PDB entry 7XUI | electron microscopy, 3.61 A resolution | chains I and J of the 8 polymer chains in the assembly

[Chain I]
Protein: DNA-directed RNA polymerase subunit beta
Organism: Escherichia coli K-12
Notes: EC 2.7.7.6
UniProt: P0A8V2 (RPOB_ECOLI); numbering as in UniProt (aligned over 1-1342)
Chain sequence (1342 residues; numbered 1 to 1342; the number before each row is that of its first residue):
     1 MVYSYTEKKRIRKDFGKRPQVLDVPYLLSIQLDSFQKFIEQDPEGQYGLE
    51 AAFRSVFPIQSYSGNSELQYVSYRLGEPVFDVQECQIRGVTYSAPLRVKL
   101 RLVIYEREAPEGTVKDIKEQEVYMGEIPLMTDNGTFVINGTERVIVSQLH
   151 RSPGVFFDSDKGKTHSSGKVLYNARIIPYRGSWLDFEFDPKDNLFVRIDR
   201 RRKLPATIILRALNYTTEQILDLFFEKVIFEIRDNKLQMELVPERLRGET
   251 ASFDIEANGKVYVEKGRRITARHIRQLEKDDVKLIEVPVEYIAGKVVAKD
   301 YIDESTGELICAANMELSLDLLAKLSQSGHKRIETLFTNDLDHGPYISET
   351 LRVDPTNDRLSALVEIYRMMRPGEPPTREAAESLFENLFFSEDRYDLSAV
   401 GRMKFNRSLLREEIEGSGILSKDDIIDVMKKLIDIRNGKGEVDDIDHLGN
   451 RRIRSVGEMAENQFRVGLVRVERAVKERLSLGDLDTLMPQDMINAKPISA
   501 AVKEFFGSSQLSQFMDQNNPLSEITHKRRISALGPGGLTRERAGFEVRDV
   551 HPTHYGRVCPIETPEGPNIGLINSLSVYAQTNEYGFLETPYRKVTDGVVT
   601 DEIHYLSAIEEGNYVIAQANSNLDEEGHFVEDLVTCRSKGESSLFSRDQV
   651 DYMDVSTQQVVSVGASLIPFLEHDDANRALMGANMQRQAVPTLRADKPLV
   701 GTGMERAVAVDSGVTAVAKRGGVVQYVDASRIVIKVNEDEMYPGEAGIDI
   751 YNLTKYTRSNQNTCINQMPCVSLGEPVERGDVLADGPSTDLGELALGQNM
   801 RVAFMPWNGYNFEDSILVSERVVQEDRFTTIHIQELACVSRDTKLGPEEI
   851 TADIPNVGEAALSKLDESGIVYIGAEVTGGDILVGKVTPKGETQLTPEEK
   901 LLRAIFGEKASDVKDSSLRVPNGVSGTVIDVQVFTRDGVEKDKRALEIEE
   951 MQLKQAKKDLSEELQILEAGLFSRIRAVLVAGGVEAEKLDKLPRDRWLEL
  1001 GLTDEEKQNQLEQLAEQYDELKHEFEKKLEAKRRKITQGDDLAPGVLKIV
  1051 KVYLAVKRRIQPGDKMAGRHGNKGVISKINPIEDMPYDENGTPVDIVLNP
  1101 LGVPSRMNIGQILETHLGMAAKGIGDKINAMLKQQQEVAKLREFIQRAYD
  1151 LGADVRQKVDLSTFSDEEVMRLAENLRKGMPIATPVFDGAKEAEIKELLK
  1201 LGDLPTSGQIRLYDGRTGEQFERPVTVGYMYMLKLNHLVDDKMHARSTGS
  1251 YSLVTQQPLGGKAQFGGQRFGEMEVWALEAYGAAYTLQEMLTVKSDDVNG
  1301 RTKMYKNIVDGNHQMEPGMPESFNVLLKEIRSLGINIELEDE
Disordered / not traced: 1
Curated features (UniProtKB/Swiss-Prot):
  - modified residue (N6-acetyllysine): Lys1022, Lys1200
  - mutagenesis: Ile561 (I561S: Resistant to antibiotics salinamide A and B), Ile569 (I569S: Resistant to antibiotics salinamide A and B), Ala665 (A665E: Resistant to antibiotics salinamide A and B), Asp675 (D675A/G: Resistant to antibiotics salinamide A and B), Asn677 (N677H/K: Resistant to antibiotics salinamide A and B), Leu680 (L680M: Resistant to antibiotics salinamide A and B), Glu813 (E813K: Disrupts the enzyme's active center)

[Chain J]
Protein: DNA-directed RNA polymerase subunit beta'
Organism: Escherichia coli K-12
Notes: EC 2.7.7.6
UniProt: P0A8T7 (RPOC_ECOLI); numbering as in UniProt (aligned over 1-1407)
Chain sequence (1430 residues; each row starts with the number of its first residue):
     1 VKDLLKFLKAQTKTEEFDAIKIALASPDMIRSWSFGEVKKPETINYRTFK
    51 PERDGLFCARIFGPVKDYECLCGKYKRLKHRGVICEKCGVEVTQTKVRRE
   101 RMGHIELASPTAHIWFLKSLPSRIGLLLDMPLRDIERVLYFESYVVIEGG
   151 MTNLERQQILTEEQYLDALEEFGDEFDAKMGAEAIQALLKSMDLEQECEQ
   201 LREELNETNSETKRKKLTKRIKLLEAFVQSGNKPEWMILTVLPVLPPDLR
   251 PLVPLDGGRFATSDLNDLYRRVINRNNRLKRLLDLAAPDIIVRNEKRMLQ
   301 EAVDALLDNGRRGRAITGSNKRPLKSLADMIKGKQGRFRQNLLGKRVDYS
   351 GRSVITVGPYLRLHQCGLPKKMALELFKPFIYGKLELRGLATTIKAAKKM
   401 VEREEAVVWDILDEVIREHPVLLNRAPTLHRLGIQAFEPVLIEGKAIQLH
   451 PLVCAAYNADFDGDQMAVHVPLTLEAQLEARALMMSTNNILSPANGEPII
   501 VPSQDVVLGLYYMTRDCVNAKGEGMVLTGPKEAERLYRSGLASLHARVKV
   551 RITEYEKDANGELVAKTSLKDTTVGRAILWMIVPKGLPYSIVNQALGKKA
   601 ISKMLNTCYRILGLKPTVIFADQIMYTGFAYAARSGASVGIDDMVIPEKK
   651 HEIISEAEAEVAEIQEQFQSGLVTAGERYNKVIDIWAAANDRVSKAMMDN
   701 LQTETVINRDGQEEKQVSFNSIYMMADSGARGSAAQIRQLAGMRGLMAKP
   751 DGSIIETPITANFREGLNVLQYFISTHGARKGLADTALKTANSGYLTRRL
   801 VDVAQDLVVTEDDCGTHEGIMMTPVIEGGDVKEPLRDRVLGRVTAEDVLK
   851 PGTADILVPRNTLLHEQWCDLLEENSVDAVKVRSVVSCDTDFGVCAHCYG
   901 RDLARGHIINKGEAIGVIAAQSIGEPGTQLTMRTFHIGGAASRAAAESSI
   951 QVKNKGSIKLSNVKSVVNSSGKLVITSRNTELKLIDEFGRTKESYKVPYG
  1001 AVLAKGDGEQVAGGETVANWDPHTMPVITEVSGFVRFTDMIDGQTITRQT
  1051 DELTGLSSLVVLDSAERTAGGKDLRPALKIVDAQGNDVLIPGTDMPAQYF
  1101 LPGKAIVQLEDGVQISSGDTLARIPQESGGTKDITGGLPRVADLFEARRP
  1151 KEPAILAEISGIVSFGKETKGKRRLVITPVDGSDPYEEMIPKWRQLNVFE
  1201 GERVERGDVISDGPEAPHDILRLRGVHAVTRYIVNEVQDVYRLQGVKIND
  1251 KHIEVIVRQMLRKATIVNAGSSDFLEGEQVEYSRVKIANRELEANGKVGA
  1301 TYSRDLLGITKASLATESFISAASFQETTRVLTEAAVAGKRDELRGLKEN
  1351 VIVGRLIPAGTGYAYHQDRMRRRAAGEAPAAPQVTAEDASASLAELLNAG
  1401 LGGSDNELELEVLFQGPSSGHHHHHHHHHH
Disordered / not traced: 1-14, 932-947, 1127-1135, 1376-1430
Construct notes: conflict Val1 (Met in P0A8T7); expression tag (1408-1430)
Metal / ion sites: Zn2+ site 1: Cys70, Cys72, Cys85, Cys88; Mg2+: Asp460, Asp462, Asp464 (shared with 1 residue of chain R); Zn2+ site 2: Cys814, Cys888, Cys895, Cys898
Curated features (UniProtKB/Swiss-Prot):
  - binding site (Zn(2+)): Cys70, Cys72, Cys85, Cys88, Cys814, Cys888, Cys895, Cys898
  - binding site (Mg(2+)): Asp460, Asp462, Asp464
  - modified residue: Lys983 (N6-acetyllysine)
  - mutagenesis: Gln504 (Q504P: Resistant to antibiotics salinamide A and B), Asn690 (N690D: Resistant to antibiotics salinamide A and B), Met697 (M697V: Resistant to antibiotics salinamide A and B), Ala735 (A735T: Resistant to antibiotics salinamide A and B), Arg738 (R738C/H/P/S: Resistant to antibiotics salinamide A and B), Ala748 (A748E: Resistant to antibiotics salinamide A and B), Pro758 (P758S/T: Resistant to antibiotics salinamide A and B), Phe763 (F763C: Resistant to antibiotics salinamide A and B), Ser775 (S775A: Resistant to antibiotics salinamide A and B), Ala779 (A779T/V: Resistant to antibiotics salinamide A and B), Arg780 (R780C: Resistant to antibiotics salinamide A and B), Gly782 (G782A/C: Resistant to antibiotics salinamide A and B), 1 further mutagenesis entry in UniProt

[Interface between chain I and chain J]
Contacting residue pairs (280):
  Ser166(I) with Lys1151(J)
  Phe545(I) with Lys781(J); Leu788(J), hydrophobic
  Arg548(I) with Arg780(J), hydrogen bond (backbone-side chain)
  Asp549(I) with Lys781(J), salt bridge
  Val550(I) with His777(J), hydrogen bond (backbone-side chain)
  His551(I) with Phe773(J)
  Tyr555(I) with Val769(J); Phe773(J)
  Cys559(I) with Arg780(J)
  Pro560(I) with Phe773(J), hydrophobic; Thr776(J); Arg780(J), hydrogen bond (backbone-side chain)
  Ile561(I) with Tyr772(J), hydrophobic
  Thr563(I) with Arg780(J)
  Glu565(I) with Leu783(J)
  Gly566(I) with Ala787(J)
  Ile569(I) with Arg780(J); Leu783(J), hydrophobic
  Gly570(I) with Arg780(J)
  Gln618(I) with Leu770(J)
  Asn620(I) with Asn768(J); Val769(J)
  Arg637(I) with Leu770(J)
  Glu641(I) with Glu756(J)
  Ser642(I) with Glu756(J); Leu770(J)
  Ser643(I) with Glu756(J)
  Thr657(I) with Val769(J)
  Val660(I) with Val769(J), hydrophobic
  Leu671(I) with Tyr772(J)
  Glu672(I) with Phe763(J); Gly766(J); Leu767(J)
  His673(I) with Phe763(J), hydrogen bond (side chain-backbone); Arg764(J), hydrogen bond (side chain-backbone); Glu765(J); Gly766(J)
  Asp674(I) with Phe763(J); Tyr772(J), hydrogen bond (backbone-side chain)
  Asp675(I) with Phe763(J); Tyr772(J), hydrogen bond (backbone-side chain)
  Ala676(I) with Tyr772(J); Ala779(J), hydrophobic
  Asn677(I) with Ala779(J); Leu783(J)
  Ala679(I) with Tyr772(J)
  Leu680(I) with Leu783(J), hydrophobic
  Phe804(I) with Ser638(J), hydrogen bond (backbone-side chain)
  Pro806(I) with Asp505(J); Ala633(J); Ala637(J)
  Asn808(I) with Pro359(J); Ala633(J)
  Gly809(I) with Val357(J); Pro359(J); Phe629(J)
  Tyr810(I) with Pro359(J); Tyr360(J)
  Phe812(I) with Val357(J), hydrophobic; Gln504(J), hydrogen bond (backbone-side chain); Asp505(J); Phe629(J), hydrophobic
  Glu813(I) with Asp460(J); Phe461(J), hydrogen bond (side chain-backbone); Gln504(J), hydrogen bond (backbone-side chain)
  Ser815(I) with Val357(J); Phe461(J)
  Pro897(I) with Arg47(J); Thr48(J)
  Lys900(I) with Phe49(J)
  Arg903(I) with Asp256(J), salt bridge
  Gln1061(I) with Lys445(J)
  Lys1065(I) with Asp462(J)
  Lys1073(I) with Asp462(J)
  Val1075(I) with Thr356(J); Phe461(J), hydrogen bond (backbone-backbone); Gly463(J)
  Ile1076(I) with Thr356(J)
  Asn1099(I) with Gln504(J)
  Pro1100(I) with Ala637(J); Val639(J), hydrophobic; Met725(J), hydrophobic
  Leu1101(I) with Gln504(J); Asp505(J); Leu508(J), hydrophobic; Met725(J), hydrophobic; Ala730(J), hydrophobic; Arg731(J)
  Pro1104(I) with Met725(J), hydrophobic; Gln736(J)
  Ser1105(I) with Arg731(J), hydrogen bond
  Arg1106(I) with Arg731(J)
  Met1107(I) with Gln739(J); Leu740(J), hydrophobic
  Ile1109(I) with Met644(J), hydrophobic; Leu740(J), hydrophobic
  Ile1112(I) with Val639(J)
  Leu1113(I) with Ile641(J), hydrophobic
  His1116(I) with Ile641(J)
  Phe1187(I) with Leu767(J); Val769(J), hydrophobic; Tyr772(J), hydrophobic
  Glu1192(I) with Arg764(J)
  Ser1207(I) with Asp642(J), hydrogen bond
  Gln1209(I) with Val639(J); Gly640(J)
  Glu1219(I) with Arg634(J)
  Glu1222(I) with Arg634(J); Ser635(J)
  Arg1223(I) with Ser635(J); Gly636(J); Phe719(J), hydrogen bond (side chain-backbone)
  Val1225(I) with Gly636(J); Ser638(J)
  Thr1226(I) with Ser638(J), hydrogen bond (backbone-side chain); Val639(J), hydrogen bond (side chain-backbone); Gly640(J)
  Val1239(I) with Val354(J), hydrophobic; Lys445(J)
  Asp1240(I) with Lys445(J)
  Lys1242(I) with Arg352(J); Val354(J)
  Met1243(I) with Arg352(J); Lys371(J); Met372(J); Lys445(J)
  His1244(I) with Gly351(J); Arg352(J), hydrogen bond (backbone-backbone); Met372(J)
  Ala1245(I) with Ser350(J); Met372(J), hydrophobic; Glu375(J)
  Arg1246(I) with Asp348(J), salt bridge; Tyr349(J), hydrogen bond (backbone-backbone); Ser350(J), hydrogen bond (backbone-backbone); Glu375(J); Leu376(J)
  Ser1247(I) with Asp348(J); Tyr349(J), hydrogen bond (backbone-backbone); Glu375(J), hydrogen bond (backbone-backbone); Leu376(J); Lys378(J)
  Tyr1251(I) with Asp348(J), hydrogen bond
  Gln1257(I) with Lys345(J); Arg346(J), hydrogen bond (side chain-backbone)
  Pro1258(I) with Arg346(J); Asp348(J)
  Leu1259(I) with Arg346(J)
  Phe1265(I) with Glu375(J)
  Gly1267(I) with Arg346(J), hydrogen bond (backbone-side chain); Val347(J)
  Gln1268(I) with Val347(J), hydrogen bond (backbone-backbone); Ser350(J), hydrogen bond (backbone-side chain); Gly351(J); Arg352(J), hydrogen bond
  Arg1269(I) with Gly344(J); Lys345(J); Arg346(J)
  Phe1270(I) with Lys345(J), hydrogen bond (backbone-backbone); Val347(J), hydrophobic; His469(J)
  Glu1272(I) with Arg798(J), salt bridge
  Met1273(I) with Thr428(J)
  Glu1274(I) with Asn424(J); Ala426(J); Thr428(J)
  Trp1276(I) with Arg798(J); Val801(J), hydrophobic; Val917(J); Gln921(J)
  Ala1277(I) with Thr428(J); Arg431(J); Ile434(J), hydrophobic; Gln921(J)
  Leu1278(I) with Met484(J), hydrophobic
  Glu1279(I) with Ala914(J); Leu1347(J); Val1351(J); Ile1357(J)
  Ala1280(I) with Arg431(J); Glu913(J); Ile918(J), hydrophobic; Gln921(J)
  Tyr1281(I) with Arg431(J), hydrogen bond (side chain-backbone); Leu432(J); Ile434(J), hydrogen bond (side chain-backbone); Gln435(J); Leu483(J); Met484(J), hydrophobic; Asn489(J), hydrogen bond
  Gly1282(I) with Glu479(J); Leu483(J); Gly1360(J); Thr1361(J), hydrogen bond (backbone-backbone)
  Ala1283(I) with Glu479(J); Met484(J), hydrophobic
  Ala1284(I) with Leu1356(J); Ile1357(J), hydrophobic; Gly1362(J)
  Tyr1285(I) with Glu475(J); Leu1356(J), hydrophobic; Thr1361(J); Tyr1365(J)
  Thr1286(I) with Leu422(J); Ala476(J); Glu479(J)
  Gln1288(I) with Gly1354(J)
  Glu1289(I) with Pro471(J); Leu472(J), hydrogen bond (side chain-backbone); Thr473(J), hydrogen bond; Ala476(J)
  Met1290(I) with His469(J)
  Leu1291(I) with Lys345(J); Val1351(J), hydrophobic
  Lys1294(I) with Val347(J); Asp348(J), hydrogen bond (backbone-backbone); Tyr349(J); Val470(J), hydrogen bond (side chain-backbone); Leu472(J)
  Ser1295(I) with Lys345(J); Arg346(J), hydrogen bond (side chain-backbone)
  Asp1296(I) with Lys345(J)
  Met1304(I) with Thr473(J)
  Tyr1305(I) with Pro379(J), hydrophobic; Tyr382(J)
  Ile1308(I) with Pro379(J), hydrophobic
  Val1309(I) with Gly383(J)
  His1313(I) with Phe380(J); Leu472(J)
  Met1315(I) with Thr473(J)
  Gly1318(I) with Glu16(J)
  Met1319(I) with Phe17(J), hydrophobic; Arg1355(J)
  Pro1320(I) with Gly1354(J)
  Phe1323(I) with Phe17(J), hydrophobic; Val1353(J)
  Val1325(I) with Arg99(J); Leu249(J), hydrophobic
  Leu1326(I) with Ile331(J), hydrophobic; Arg337(J); Phe338(J), hydrophobic
  Lys1328(I) with Glu100(J); Leu245(J)
  Glu1329(I) with Met330(J); Arg337(J), salt bridge
  Ile1330(I) with Phe338(J), hydrophobic
  Arg1331(I) with Trp33(J)
  Ser1332(I) with Met102(J); Pro243(J); Leu245(J); Leu327(J)
  Leu1333(I) with Trp115(J), hydrophobic; Leu327(J), hydrophobic
  Gly1334(I) with Ala25(J), hydrogen bond (backbone-backbone); His113(J), hydrogen bond (backbone-side chain)
  Ile1335(I) with Ile22(J), hydrophobic; Ala23(J); Ala25(J); Trp33(J); Phe116(J), hydrophobic; Ala1336(J), hydrophobic
  Asn1336(I) with Ile22(J); Ala23(J), hydrogen bond (backbone-backbone); Leu24(J); Ala25(J); Trp33(J)
  Ile1337(I) with Ile20(J), hydrophobic; Lys21(J)
  Glu1338(I) with Ile20(J); Lys21(J), hydrogen bond (backbone-backbone)
  Leu1339(I) with Phe17(J), hydrophobic; Ala19(J)
  Glu1340(I) with Asp18(J); Ala19(J), hydrogen bond (backbone-backbone); Arg1341(J), salt bridge
  Glu1342(I) with Asp18(J); Arg1341(J), salt bridge; Met1370(J); Arg1373(J), hydrogen bond (backbone-side chain)
Also at the interface, not in a pair above, chain I (153 interface residues in all): Pro552, His554, Met805, Trp807, Asn811, Asp814, Leu901, Pro1062, Gly1063, Gly1074, Ser1077, Asp1214, Phe1221, Pro1224, Thr1248, Gly1260, Gly1271, Leu1287, Gln1314, Pro1317, Asp1341
Also at the interface, not in a pair above, chain J (167 interface residues in all): Glu15, Tyr46, Leu239, Leu342, Leu343, Ser353, Ile355, His430, Ala446, Gln448, Pro451, Gln465, Leu474, Gln477, Ser503, Tyr512, Arg538, Ala630, Ala632, Asp643, Lys749, Pro750, Thr757, Ala784, Asp785, Ala1359, Arg1369

[In short]
153 residues of chain I face 167 of chain J across their interface, with 44 hydrogen bonds and 7 salt bridges.
Among the polar pairs are Asp549(I)-Lys781(J), Arg903(I)-Asp256(J) and Arg1246(I)-Asp348(J).
Here chain I is DNA-directed RNA polymerase subunit beta and chain J is DNA-directed RNA polymerase subunit
beta', both from Escherichia coli K-12. Entry 7XUI (Cryo-EM structure of sigma70 bound HK022 putRNA-associated
E.coli RNA polymerase elongation complex) was determined by electron microscopy together with 7XUE and 7XUG
from the same study.
